6YXO - chain A; structure by X-ray diffraction, 2.00 A resolution.

Chain A:
Protein: SWI/SNF complex subunit SMARCC1
Source organism: Homo sapiens
UniProt: Q92922 (SMRC1_HUMAN); numbering as in UniProt (aligned over 28-302)
Amino-acid sequence (276 residues; row label = number of the first residue in the row):
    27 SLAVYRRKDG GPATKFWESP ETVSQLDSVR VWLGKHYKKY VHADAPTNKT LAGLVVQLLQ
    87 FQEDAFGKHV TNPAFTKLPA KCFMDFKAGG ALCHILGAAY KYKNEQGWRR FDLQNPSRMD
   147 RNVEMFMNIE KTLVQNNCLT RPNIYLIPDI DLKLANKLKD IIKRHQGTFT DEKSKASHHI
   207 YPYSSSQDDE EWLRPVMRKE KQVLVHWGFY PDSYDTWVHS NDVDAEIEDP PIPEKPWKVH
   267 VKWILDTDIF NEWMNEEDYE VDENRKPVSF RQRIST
Disordered / not traced: 211-216
Differences from the reference sequence: expression tag (27)
Modified positions: Mse110, Mse145, Mse151, Mse153, Mse223, Mse280 (selenomethionine; parent Met)
Swiss-Prot annotation at these positions:
  - cross-link: Lys179 (Glycyl lysine isopeptide (Lys-Gly) (interchain with G-Cter in SUMO2))
What the authors report for this chain:
  - contacts within the chain: Lys103-Ser239 (hydrogen bond), Arg220-Asp284, His232-Asp284 (hydrogen bond), Phe235-Asp284 (backbone contact), Ser239-Glu278 (hydrogen bond), Glu283-Arg297 (salt bridge)
  - disease-associated variants - K129T, W134L, R144Q (by similarity / conservation)

Overview:
The paper reports contacts within the chain involving Lys103, Ser239 and Arg220 among others.
Chain A is SWI/SNF complex subunit SMARCC1 (Homo sapiens); the structure, Structure of the N-terminal module
of the human SWI/SNF-subunit BAF155/SMARCC1, was determined by X-ray diffraction (same publication as 6YXP).
